Entry 6MDX (X-ray diffraction, 1.55 A resolution); this record covers chains A and D.

[Chain A]
Name: SprT-like domain-containing protein Spartan
From: Homo sapiens
Reference sequence: Q9H040 (SPRTN_HUMAN), isoform Q9H040-2; aligned to UniProt positions 28-181 over residues 28-183 (the alignment contains insertions or deletions, so no single offset holds)
Amino-acid sequence (185 residues; row label = number of the first residue in the row; note: 2 numbers in that range are skipped by the numbering (no residue carries them; nothing is unmodelled there)):
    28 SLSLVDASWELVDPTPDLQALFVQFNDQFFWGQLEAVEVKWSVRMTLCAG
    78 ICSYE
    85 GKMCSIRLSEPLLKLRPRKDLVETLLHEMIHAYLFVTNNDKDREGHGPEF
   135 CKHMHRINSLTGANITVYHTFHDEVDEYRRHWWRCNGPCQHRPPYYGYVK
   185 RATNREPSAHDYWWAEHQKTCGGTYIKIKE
Not modelled in the structure: 85-86
Modified positions: Mse72 (selenomethionine; parent Met); Mse87, Mse113, Mse138 (selenomethionine); Lys184 (N-methyl-lysine; MLZ)
Covalent attachments: covalent link Cys75-Lys184
Bound ions: Zn2+ site 1: His111, His115, His130 (together with citrate anion); Zn2+ site 2: Cys169, Cys173, His201, Cys205
Residues lining bound ligands: citrate anion (FLC): Gly77, Ile78, Cys79, His111, Glu112, His115, Gly129, His130, Val151, His153, Trp166, Tyr182, Ile212

[Chain D]
Molecule: 2-nt DNA strand
Sequence (2 nucleotides; each row starts with the number of its first residue):
     1 CC

[Interface between chain A and chain D]
Residue-residue contacts (7; chain A residue first):
  Tyr179(A) - DC2(D)  hydrogen bond to the sugar
  Val183(A) - DC2(D)  phosphate contact
  Lys184(A) - DC1(D)  phosphate contact
  Lys184(A) - DC2(D)  phosphate contact
  Arg185(A) - DC1(D)  phosphate contact
  Ala186(A) - DC1(D)  hydrogen bond to the phosphate
  Thr187(A) - DC1(D)  phosphate contact

[Overview]
6 residues of chain A and 2 residues of chain D are in contact; the contacts include 2 hydrogen bonds. Polar
contacts include Tyr179(A)-DC2(D) and Ala186(A)-DC1(D). Bound to chain A: citrate anion. The Zn2+ site 1 is
built by His111(A), His115(A) and His130(A).
Chain A is SprT-like domain-containing protein Spartan (Homo sapiens) and chain D is a 2-nt DNA strand; the
structure, Mechanism of protease dependent DPC repair, was determined by X-ray diffraction together with 6MDW
from the same study.
